4BI6 - chain A; structure by X-ray diffraction, 1.45 A resolution.

== Chain A ==
Molecule: Triosephosphate isomerase
Organism: Giardia intestinalis
Notes: EC 5.3.1.1
UniProtKB: P36186 (TPI1_GIAIN); residue numbers follow UniProt; this construct covers 1-257
Sequence (257 residues; each row starts with the number of its first residue):
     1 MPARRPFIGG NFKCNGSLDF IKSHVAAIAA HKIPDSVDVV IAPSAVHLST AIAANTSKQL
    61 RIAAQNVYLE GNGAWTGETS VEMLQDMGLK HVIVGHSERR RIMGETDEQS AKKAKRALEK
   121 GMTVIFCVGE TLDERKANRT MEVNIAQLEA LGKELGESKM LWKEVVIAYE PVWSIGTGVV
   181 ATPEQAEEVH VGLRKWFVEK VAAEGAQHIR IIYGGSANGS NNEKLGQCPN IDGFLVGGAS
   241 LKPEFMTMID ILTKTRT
Unresolved in the structure: 1, 257
Differences from the reference sequence: engineered mutation V198 (Ala in P36186), A202 (Cys in P36186), N222 (Cys in P36186)
UniProt features mapped onto this chain:
  - active site: H96 (Electrophile), E170 (Proton acceptor)
  - binding site (substrate): N11, K13
Small-molecule neighbours: 2-phosphoglycolic acid (PGA): N11, K13, H96, E98, E170, S174, I175, G176, G215, S216, A217, L235, V236, G237, G238
What the authors report for this chain:
  - conformationally variable residues (loop rearrangement): V198 to Q207
  - catalytic residues: K13, H96 (citing earlier work)
  - mutagenesis - C202A: unchanged catalytic activity (citing earlier work)

== In short ==
Chain A binds 2-phosphoglycolic acid. Curated annotation (UniProt) lists active-site residues H96 and E170 and
substrate-binding residues N11 and K13. From the paper: catalytic residues K13 and H96; C202A leaves catalytic
activity unchanged.
Chain A is Triosephosphate isomerase (Giardia intestinalis); the structure, Crystal structure of a triple
mutant (A198V, C202A and C222N) of triosephosphate isomerase from giardia lamblia. ..., was determined by
X-ray diffraction together with 4BI5 and 4BI7 from the same study.
